PDB entry 4H0E | X-ray diffraction, 1.97 A resolution | chains A and U of the 4 polymer chains in the assembly

[Chain A]
Name: Arabinose metabolism transcriptional repressor
Organism: Bacillus Subtilis
Notes: fragment: N-terminus domain
Reference sequence: P96711 (ARAR_BACSU); numbering as in UniProt (aligned over 1-68)
Chain sequence (88 residues; each row starts with the number of its first residue; numbers below 1 keep their minus sign (Met-19 is residue -19)):
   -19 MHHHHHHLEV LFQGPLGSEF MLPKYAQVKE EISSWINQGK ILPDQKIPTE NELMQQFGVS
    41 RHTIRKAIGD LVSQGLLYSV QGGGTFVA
Unresolved in the structure: -19 to -2
Construct notes: expression tag (-19 to 0)
Metal / ion sites: Ca2+: Gly62 (shared with 1 residue of chain T; DT4(U) of chain U)
Swiss-Prot annotation at these positions:
  - DNA-binding region: Glu30 to Gly49 (H-T-H motif)
From the paper describing this entry:
  - binding site for the 21-nt DNA strand (chain U): Gln61
  - binding site for the 21-nt DNA strand: Gln61
  - mutagenesis - E30A, H42A: decreased binding to ORA1 (citing earlier work)

[Chain U]
Molecule: 21-nt DNA strand
Sequence (21 nucleotides; row label = number of the first residue in the row):
     1 AAATTTGTCC GTACATTTTA T
Metal / ion sites: Ca2+: DT4 (shared with Gly62(A) of chain A; 1 residue of chain T)

[How chain A and chain U interact]
Residue-residue contacts (20; chain A residue first):
  Thr29(A) with DT5(U), phosphate contact; DT6(U), phosphate contact
  Glu30(A) with DT6(U), hydrogen bond to the phosphate; DG7(U), phosphate contact
  Arg41(A) with DT6(U), base contact; DG7(U), hydrogen bond to the base; DT8(U), base contact
  Arg45(A) with DT6(U), sugar contact; DG7(U), salt bridge to the phosphate; DT8(U), base contact
  Ser59(A) with DT6(U), phosphate contact; DG7(U), phosphate contact
  Val60(A) with DT6(U), sugar contact
  Gln61(A) with DT6(U), hydrogen bond to the base; DG7(U), hydrogen bond to the sugar
  Gly62(A) with DT5(U), hydrogen bond to the base; DT6(U), hydrogen bond to the sugar
  Gly64(A) with DT5(U), phosphate contact; DT6(U), sugar contact
  Thr65(A) with DT6(U), phosphate contact
Also at the interface, not in a pair above, chain A (13 interface residues in all): Pro28, Asn31, Gly63
Also at the interface, not in a pair above, chain U (5 interface residues in all): DT4

[Overview]
13 residues of chain A and 5 residues of chain U are in contact, with 6 hydrogen bonds and 1 salt bridge.
Polar pairs include Arg41(A)-DG7(U), Gln61(A)-DT6(U) and Gly62(A)-DT5(U). From the paper: a binding site for
the 21-nt DNA strand (chain U) at Gln61(A); E30A and H42A of chain A reduce binding to ORA1.
Here chain A is Arabinose metabolism transcriptional repressor (Bacillus Subtilis) and chain U is a 21-nt DNA
strand. Entry 4H0E (Crystal Structure of mutant ORR3 in complex with NTD of AraR) was determined by X-ray
diffraction (same publication as 4EGY and 4EGZ).
